Entry 5A6U (electron microscopy, 9.00 A resolution (very low resolution: no residue pairs are listed; an interface is given only as per-side residue counts)); this record covers chains A and G of the 3 polymer chains in the assembly.

Chain A:
Protein: SEC61A
Organism: Canis lupus familiaris
Reference sequence: P38377 (S61A1_CANFA); residues 26-476 here = UniProt positions 26-476
Amino-acid sequence (451 residues; row label = number of the first residue in the row):
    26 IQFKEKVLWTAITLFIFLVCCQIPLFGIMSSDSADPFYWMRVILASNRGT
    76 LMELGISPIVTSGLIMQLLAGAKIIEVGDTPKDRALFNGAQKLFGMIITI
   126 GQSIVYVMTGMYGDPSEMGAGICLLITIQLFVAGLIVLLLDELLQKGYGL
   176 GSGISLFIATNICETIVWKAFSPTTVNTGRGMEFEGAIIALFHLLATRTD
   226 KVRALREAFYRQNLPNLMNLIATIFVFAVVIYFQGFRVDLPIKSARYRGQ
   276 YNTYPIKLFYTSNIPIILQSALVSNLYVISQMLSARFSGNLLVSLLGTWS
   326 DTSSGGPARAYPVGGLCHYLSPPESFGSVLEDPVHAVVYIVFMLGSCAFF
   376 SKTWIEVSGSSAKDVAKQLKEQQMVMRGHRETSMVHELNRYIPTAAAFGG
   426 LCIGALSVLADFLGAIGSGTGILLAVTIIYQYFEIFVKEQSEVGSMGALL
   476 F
Disordered / not traced: 48-57, 135-147, 314-336, 468-476

Chain G:
Protein: SEC61G
Organism: Canis lupus familiaris
Reference sequence: P60058 (SC61G_CANFA); numbering as in UniProt (aligned over 7-68)
Amino-acid sequence (62 residues; each row starts with the number of its first residue):
     7 FVEPSRQFVKDSIRLVKRCTKPDRKEFQKIAMATAIGFAIMGFIGFFVKL
    57 IHIPINNIIVGG
UniProt features mapped onto this chain:
  - modified residue: Ser18 (Phosphoserine)

How chain A and chain G interact:
At this resolution (9 A) residue pairs are not listed: 29 residues of chain A and 26 of chain G lie at the interface.

Overview:
The interface between chain A and chain G involves 29 residues on one side and 26 on the other.
Chain A is SEC61A and chain G is SEC61G, both from Canis lupus familiaris; the structure, Native mammalian
ribosome-bound Sec61 protein-conducting channel in the 'non-inserting' state, was determined by electron
microscopy.
